Entry 8EZM (X-ray diffraction, 2.10 A resolution); this record covers chains A and H.

== Chain A ==
Protein: 25 kDa ookinete surface antigen
Source organism: Plasmodium falciparum
UniProt: P13829 (OS25_PLAFO); residues 1-171 here correspond to UniProt positions 23-193 (UniProt number = residue number + 22)
Sequence (182 residues; row label = number of the first residue in the row; numbers below 1 keep their minus sign (Thr-1 is residue -1)):
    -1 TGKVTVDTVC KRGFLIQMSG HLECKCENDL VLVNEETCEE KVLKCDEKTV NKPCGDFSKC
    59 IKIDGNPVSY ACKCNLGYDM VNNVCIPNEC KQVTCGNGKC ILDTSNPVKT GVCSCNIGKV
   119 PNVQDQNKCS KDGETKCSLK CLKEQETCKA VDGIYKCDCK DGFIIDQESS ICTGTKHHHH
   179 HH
Not modelled in the structure: -1 to 0, 163-180
Construct notes: expression tag (-1 to 0, 172-180); conflict Gln90 (Asn112 in P13829), Gln143 (Asn165 in P13829), Gln165 (Asn187 in P13829)
Disulfides: Cys8-Cys22, Cys24-Cys36, Cys43-Cys58, Cys52-Cys70, Cys72-Cys83, Cys88-Cys98, Cys93-Cys111, Cys113-Cys127, Cys135-Cys146, Cys139-Cys155
Ligand contacts: N-acetylglucosamine (NAG; 2-acetamido-2-deoxy-beta-D-glucopyranose): Gly63, Asn64, Pro65, Val66
Reported in the primary citation:
  - mutagenesis - L41V: unchanged binding to AS01-04

== Chain H ==
Protein: Transmission-reducing antibody AS01-63, Single-chain Fv
Source organism: Homo sapiens
Notes: antibody fragment or engineered binder
Sequence (266 residues; each row starts with the number of its first residue; numbers below 1 keep their minus sign (Thr-1 is residue -1)):
    -1 TGQVQLVESG GGVVQPGRSL RLSCAASGFS FGSHDMSWVR QAPGKGLDWV AVIWYDGSKK
    59 YYADSVKGRF TISRDSSKKT LYLQMNTLRA EDTAVYYCAR AAYDSRSLDY WGHGTLVTIS
   119 SGGGGSGGGG SGGGGSGGGG SQPVLTQPPS ASASLGASLS LTCTLSSAYS NYSVDWYQQR
   179 PGKGPRFVMR VGTGGIVRSK GDGIPDRFSV LASGLNRYLT IQNIQEEDES DYHCGADHGS
   239 GSNFLYVFGT GTKVTVLGTK HHHHHH
Not modelled in the structure: -1 to 0, 120-139, 257-264
Disulfides: Cys22-Cys96, Cys161-Cys232
Covalently attached groups: N-acetylglucosamine (NAG) linked to Asn169

== How chain A and chain H interact ==
Pairs across the interface (36):
  Ile59(A) with Tyr101(H); Asp102(H)
  Lys60(A) with Asp102(H)
  Ile61(A) with Tyr101(H); Asp102(H)
  Asp62(A) with Asp102(H), hydrogen bond (backbone-backbone); Ser103(H); Arg104(H), hydrogen bond (backbone-backbone); Arg188(H), salt bridge; Arg196(H), salt bridge
  Gly63(A) with Arg104(H); Arg188(H); Asp235(H)
  Asn64(A) with Tyr170(H); Ser171(H), hydrogen bond (side chain-backbone); Arg188(H); Asp235(H), hydrogen bond (side chain-backbone); His236(H); Gly237(H), hydrogen bond (backbone-backbone)
  Pro65(A) with Gly237(H)
  Ser67(A) with Arg104(H)
  Ala69(A) with Tyr53(H)
  Cys70(A) with Tyr53(H), hydrogen bond (backbone-side chain)
  Lys71(A) with Ser31(H), hydrogen bond (side chain-backbone); Tyr53(H); Tyr101(H), hydrogen bond (side chain-backbone)
  Cys72(A) with Tyr101(H), hydrogen bond (backbone-side chain)
  Tyr76(A) with Ser28(H), hydrogen bond (backbone-side chain)
  Asp77(A) with Ser28(H); Phe29(H), hydrogen bond (side chain-backbone); Gly30(H), hydrogen bond (side chain-backbone)
  Asn86(A) with Ser28(H), hydrogen bond
  Lys89(A) with Ser74(H), hydrogen bond (side chain-backbone); Ser75(H)
  Gln90(A) with Ser75(H), hydrogen bond (side chain-backbone); Lys76(H)
Also at the interface, not in a pair above, chain A (19 interface residues in all): Asn73, Met78
Also at the interface, not in a pair above, chain H (23 interface residues in all): Asp54, Lys77, Ala100, Ala234

== In short ==
Chain A and chain H form an interface of 19 and 23 residues respectively; the contacts include 15 hydrogen
bonds and 2 salt bridges. Polar pairs include Asp62(A)-Arg188(H), Asp62(A)-Arg196(H) and Asn64(A)-Ser171(H).
Chain A binds N-acetylglucosamine. Covalently linked N-acetylglucosamine: at Asn169(H). From the paper: L41V
of chain A leaves binding to AS01-04 unchanged.
Chain A is 25 kDa ookinete surface antigen (Plasmodium falciparum) and chain H is Transmission-reducing
antibody AS01-63, Single-chain Fv (Homo sapiens); the structure, Pfs25 in complex with transmission-reducing
antibody AS01-63, was determined by X-ray diffraction together with 8EZK and 8EZL from the same study.
